4C0J - chain A; structure by X-ray diffraction, 2.82 A resolution.

Chain A:
Name: Mitochondrial rho gtpase
From: Drosophila melanogaster
Notes: EC 3.6.5.-; fragment: elm1, elm2, and cgtpase, residues 201-617
Reference sequence: Q8IMX7 (MIRO_DROME); numbering as in UniProt (aligned over 201-617)
Chain sequence (423 residues; row label = number of the first residue in the row):
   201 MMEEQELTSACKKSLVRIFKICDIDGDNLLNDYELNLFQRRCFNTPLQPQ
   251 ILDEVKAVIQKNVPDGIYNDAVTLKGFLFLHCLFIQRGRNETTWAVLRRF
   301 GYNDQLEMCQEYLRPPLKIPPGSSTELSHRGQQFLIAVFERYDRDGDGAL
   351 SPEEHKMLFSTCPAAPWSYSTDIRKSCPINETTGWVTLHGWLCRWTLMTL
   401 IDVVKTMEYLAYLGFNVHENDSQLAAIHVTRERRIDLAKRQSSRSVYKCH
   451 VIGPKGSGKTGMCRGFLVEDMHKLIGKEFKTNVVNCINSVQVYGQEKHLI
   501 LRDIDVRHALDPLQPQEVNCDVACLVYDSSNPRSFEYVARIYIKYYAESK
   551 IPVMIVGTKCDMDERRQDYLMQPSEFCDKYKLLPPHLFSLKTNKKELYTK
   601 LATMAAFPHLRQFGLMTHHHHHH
Not modelled in the structure: 201-205, 610-623
Differences from the reference sequence: expression tag (618-623)
Bound ions: Na+: Asp223, Asp225, Asp227, Leu229, Glu234
Small-molecule neighbours: L-homoserine (HSE): Cys222, Leu235, Phe238, Gln239, Phe243, Phe277, Leu280, His281, Val296
Reported in the primary citation:
  - contacts within the chain: Ser324-Arg444 (hydrogen bond), Arg344-Glu354, Arg444-Asp521 (salt bridge), Asp505-Arg507 (hydrogen bond), Arg507-Pro512
  - post-translational modification sites: Ser324 (citing earlier work)

Summary:
Bound to chain A: L-homoserine. Asp223, Asp225, Asp227, Leu229 and Glu234 coordinate Na+. From the paper: a
modification site at Ser324; contacts within the chain involving Ser324, Arg444 and Arg344 among others.
Chain A is Mitochondrial rho gtpase (Drosophila melanogaster); the structure, Crystal structure of Drosophila
Miro EF hand and cGTPase domains in the apo state (Apo-MiroS), was determined by X-ray diffraction (same
publication as 4C0K and 4C0L).
